4DQY - chains A and N of the 5 polymer chains in the assembly; structure by X-ray diffraction, 3.25 A resolution.

[Chain A]
Molecule: Poly [ADP-ribose] polymerase 1
Organism: Homo sapiens
Notes: fragment: Zinc Finger 1 (Zn1)
UniProt: P09874 (PARP1_HUMAN); residue numbers follow UniProt; this construct covers 1-96
Chain sequence (116 residues; each row starts with the number of its first residue; numbers below 1 keep their minus sign (Met-19 is residue -19)):
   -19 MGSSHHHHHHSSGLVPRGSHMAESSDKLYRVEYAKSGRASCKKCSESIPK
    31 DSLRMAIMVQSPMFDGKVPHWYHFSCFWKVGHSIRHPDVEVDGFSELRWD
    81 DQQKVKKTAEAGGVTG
Not modelled in the structure: -19 to 5, 92-96
Sequence notes: expression tag (-19 to 0)
Metal / ion sites: Zn2+: Cys21, Cys24, His53, Cys56

[Chain N]
Molecule: 26-nt DNA strand
Sequence (26 nucleotides; numbered 1 to 26; the number before each row is that of its first residue):
     1 GCCTACCGGTTCGCGAACCGGTAGGC

[Chain A / chain N interface]
Residue-residue contacts (10):
  Lys15(A) - DG24(N)  phosphate contact
  Ser16(A) - DG24(N)  hydrogen bond to the phosphate
  Ser16(A) - DG25(N)  hydrogen bond to the phosphate
  Arg18(A) - DG24(N)  sugar contact
  Ala19(A) - DG25(N)  phosphate contact
  Ala19(A) - DC26(N)  phosphate contact
  Ser20(A) - DC26(N)  hydrogen bond to the phosphate
  Arg34(A) - DG25(N)  salt bridge to the phosphate
  Val48(A) - DC26(N)  base contact
  Trp51(A) - DC26(N)  phosphate contact
Other interface residues (no listed pair), chain A (10 interface residues in all): Phe44, Pro49
Other interface residues (no listed pair), chain N (4 interface residues in all): DA23

[Overview]
10 residues of chain A face 4 of chain N across their interface; the contacts include 3 hydrogen bonds and 1
salt bridge. Polar pairs include Ser16(A)-DG24(N), Ser16(A)-DG25(N) and Ser20(A)-DC26(N). Cys21(A), Cys24(A),
His53(A) and Cys56(A) coordinate Zn2+.
Chain A is Poly [ADP-ribose] polymerase 1 (Homo sapiens) and chain N is a 26-nt DNA strand; the structure,
Structure of Human PARP-1 bound to a DNA double strand break, was determined by X-ray diffraction.
